Entry 1C7N (X-ray diffraction, 1.90 A resolution); this record covers chains A and B.

Chain A (and B):
Protein: Cystalysin
Source organism: Treponema denticola
Notes: chain B of this document is another copy of the same molecule, construct and numbering; everything in this record applies to it too
UniProtKB: Q56257 (Q56257_TREDE); residue numbers follow UniProt; this construct covers 1-399
Chain sequence (399 residues; row label = number of the first residue in the row):
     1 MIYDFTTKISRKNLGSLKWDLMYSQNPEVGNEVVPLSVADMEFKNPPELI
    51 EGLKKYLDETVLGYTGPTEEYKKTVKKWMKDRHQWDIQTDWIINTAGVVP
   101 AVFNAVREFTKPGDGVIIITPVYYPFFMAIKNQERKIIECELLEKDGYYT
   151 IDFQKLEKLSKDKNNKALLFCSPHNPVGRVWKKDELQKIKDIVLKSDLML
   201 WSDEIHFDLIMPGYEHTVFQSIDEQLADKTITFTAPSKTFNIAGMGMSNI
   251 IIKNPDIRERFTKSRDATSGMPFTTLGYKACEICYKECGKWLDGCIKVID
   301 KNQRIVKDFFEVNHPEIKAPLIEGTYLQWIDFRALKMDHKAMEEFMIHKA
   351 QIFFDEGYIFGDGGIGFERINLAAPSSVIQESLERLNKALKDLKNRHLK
Unresolved in the structure: 395-399
Differences from the reference sequence: conflict Q88 (Glu in Q56257), Q154 (Glu in Q56257), A267 (Ile in Q56257)
Covalently attached groups: pyridoxal phosphate (PLP) linked to K238
Ligand contacts: pyridoxal phosphate (PLP): G97, V98, V99, Y123, C171, N175, D203, I205, H206, S237, A243, S248
Reported in the primary citation:
  - binding site for pyridoxal phosphate: Y64, V98, V99, Y123, N175, D203, H206, S237, K238
  - self-association interface (contacts with another copy of this molecule): Y64
  - specificity-determining residues: Y124, I359, F360 (proposed by the authors, not directly observed)
  - catalytic residues: Y123, D203, K238, R369 (proposed by the authors, not directly observed)

How chain A and chain B interact:
Residue-residue contacts - 90 pairs, chain A then chain B:
  I9(A) with V61(B), hydrophobic
  R11(A) with V61(B)
  G15(A) with Y64(B); T65(B); G66(B), hydrogen bond (backbone-backbone); T68(B)
  S16(A) with Y64(B)
  L17(A) with Y64(B), hydrogen bond (backbone-backbone); T65(B); G66(B)
  V38(A) with Y64(B), hydrophobic
  A39(A) with Y64(B)
  D40(A) with G63(B); Y64(B), hydrogen bond (side chain-backbone)
  M41(A) with V61(B)
  F43(A) with V61(B)
  K44(A) with E59(B); T60(B)
  N45(A) with V61(B); L62(B)
  I50(A) with L57(B)
  L53(A) with L57(B), hydrophobic
  K54(A) with K54(B); L57(B); D58(B), salt bridge
  L57(A) with I50(B); L53(B), hydrophobic; K54(B); L57(B), hydrophobic
  D58(A) with I50(B); K54(B), salt bridge
  E59(A) with K44(B), hydrogen bond (backbone-side chain)
  T60(A) with K44(B)
  V61(A) with I9(B), hydrophobic; M41(B); F43(B); K44(B); N45(B); N241(B)
  L62(A) with N45(B); N241(B); I242(B); A243(B), hydrogen bond (backbone-backbone); G244(B), hydrogen bond (backbone-backbone)
  G63(A) with R11(B); D40(B); G244(B), hydrogen bond (backbone-backbone)
  Y64(A) with G15(B); S16(B); L17(B), hydrogen bond (backbone-backbone); V38(B), hydrophobic; A39(B); D40(B), hydrogen bond (backbone-side chain); A243(B)
  T65(A) with G15(B); L17(B)
  G66(A) with G15(B), hydrogen bond (backbone-backbone); L17(B)
  T68(A) with L14(B); G15(B)
  P100(A) with S269(B)
  F103(A) with A267(B)
  R107(A) with A267(B), hydrogen bond (side chain-backbone); T268(B)
  N241(A) with V61(B); L62(B)
  I242(A) with L62(B)
  A243(A) with L62(B), hydrogen bond (backbone-backbone); Y64(B)
  G244(A) with L62(B), hydrogen bond (backbone-backbone); G63(B), hydrogen bond (backbone-backbone); F273(B); T274(B); T275(B), hydrogen bond (backbone-backbone)
  M245(A) with L62(B), hydrophobic
  D266(A) with F103(B)
  A267(A) with F103(B); R107(B), hydrogen bond (backbone-side chain)
  T268(A) with R107(B); T268(B)
  S269(A) with P100(B); T268(B); S269(B), hydrogen bond
  M271(A) with L17(B), hydrophobic
  F273(A) with A243(B); G244(B)
  T274(A) with G244(B)
  T275(A) with G244(B), hydrogen bond (backbone-backbone)
  L276(A) with M245(B), hydrophobic; L276(B), hydrophobic
Other interface residues (no listed pair), chain A (48 interface residues in all): L14, L49, Y56, Q133, K238
Other interface residues (no listed pair), chain B (47 interface residues in all): N13, L49, Y56, K238, D266

Summary:
48 residues of chain A face 47 of chain B across their interface; the contacts include 18 hydrogen bonds and 2
salt bridges. Polar contacts include K54(A)-D58(B), D40(A)-Y64(B) and E59(A)-K44(B). The paper reports
catalytic residues Y123(A), D203(A) and K238(A) among others; a binding site for pyridoxal phosphate at
Y64(A), V98(A) and V99(A) among others.
Chain A and chain B are both Cystalysin (Treponema denticola); the structure, Crystal structure of cystalysin
from treponema denticola contains A pyridoxal 5'-phosphate cofactor, was determined by X-ray diffraction (same
publication as 1C7O).
